PDB entry 8J6X | X-ray diffraction, 2.70 A resolution | chains A and C of the 4 polymer chains in the assembly

[Chain A (and C)]
Molecule: Nucleoprotein
Source organism: Severe acute respiratory syndrome coronavirus 2
Notes: fragment: N-terminal domain; chain C of this document is another copy of the same molecule, construct and numbering; everything in this record applies to it too
UniProt: P0DTC9 (NCAP_SARS2); residues 42-175 here correspond to UniProt positions 41-174 (UniProt number = residue number - 1)
Chain sequence (155 residues; each row starts with the number of its first residue):
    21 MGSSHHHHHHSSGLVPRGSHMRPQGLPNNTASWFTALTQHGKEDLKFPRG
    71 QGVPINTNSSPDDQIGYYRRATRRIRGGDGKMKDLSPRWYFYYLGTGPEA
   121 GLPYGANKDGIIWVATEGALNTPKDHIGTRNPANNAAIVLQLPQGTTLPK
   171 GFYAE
Unresolved in the structure: 21-48, 97 (chain C: 21-46, 96-97)
Sequence notes: initiating methionine (21); expression tag (22-41)
Ligand contacts: U2H (N-methyl-N-[(5-phenylmethoxy-1H-indol-3-yl)methyl]propan-1-amine): Asn-49, Asn-151, Pro-152, Ala-153

[Interface between chain A and chain C]
Contacting residue pairs - 13 pairs, chain A then chain C:
  Thr-55(A) / Ala-156(C)
  Arg-93(A) / Glu-175(C)  salt bridge
  Ile-95(A) / His-60(C)
  Ile-95(A) / Tyr-173(C)  hydrophobic
  Gly-98(A) / His-60(C)
  Leu-105(A) / Tyr-173(C)
  Arg-108(A) / Glu-175(C)  hydrogen bond (side chain-backbone)
  Ala-157(A) / Ala-156(C)
  Val-159(A) / Pro-152(C)
  Val-159(A) / Asn-155(C)
  Val-159(A) / Ala-156(C)
  Gln-161(A) / Ala-153(C)
  Glu-175(A) / Pro-152(C)
Also at the interface, not in a pair above, chain A (11 interface residues in all): Arg-96
Also at the interface, not in a pair above, chain C (9 interface residues in all): Arg-150, Asn-154

[Summary]
The interface between chain A and chain C involves 11 residues on one side and 9 on the other; the contacts
include 1 hydrogen bond and 1 salt bridge. Polar contacts include Arg-93(A)/Glu-175(C) and
Arg-108(A)/Glu-175(C). Chain A binds compound U2H.
Both chains are Nucleoprotein (Severe acute respiratory syndrome coronavirus 2). Entry 8J6X (Crystal structure
of SARS-CoV2 N-NTD complexed with 5-Benzyloxygramine derivative (P3-8)) was determined by X-ray diffraction,
deposited together with 8IQJ and 8IV3.
